1PMN - chain A; structure by X-ray diffraction, 2.20 A resolution.

# Chain A
Molecule: Mitogen-activated protein kinase 10
Source organism: Homo sapiens
Notes: EC 2.7.1.-
Reference sequence: P53779 (MK10_HUMAN); residue numbers follow UniProt; this construct covers 40-401
Chain sequence (364 residues; each row starts with the number of its first residue):
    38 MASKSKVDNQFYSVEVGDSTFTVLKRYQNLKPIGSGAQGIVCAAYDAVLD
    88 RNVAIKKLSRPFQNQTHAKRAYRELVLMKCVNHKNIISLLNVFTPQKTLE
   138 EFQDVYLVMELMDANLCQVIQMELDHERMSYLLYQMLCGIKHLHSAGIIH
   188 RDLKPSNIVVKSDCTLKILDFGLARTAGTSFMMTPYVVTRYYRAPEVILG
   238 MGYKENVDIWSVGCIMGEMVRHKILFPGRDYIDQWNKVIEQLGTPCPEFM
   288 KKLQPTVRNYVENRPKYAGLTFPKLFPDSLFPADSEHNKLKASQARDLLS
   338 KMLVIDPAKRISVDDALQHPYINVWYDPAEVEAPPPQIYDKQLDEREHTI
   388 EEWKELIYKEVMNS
Unresolved in the structure: 38-44, 212-216, 372-378, 401
Sequence notes: cloning artifact (38-39)
Residues lining bound ligands: 984 (cyclopropyl-{4-[5-(3,4-dichlorophenyl)-2-[(1-methyl)-piperidin]-4-yl-3-propyl-3H-imidazol-4-yl]-pyrimidin-2-yl}amine): Ile70, Gly71, Ser72, Gly73, Val78, Ala91, Ile92, Lys93, Ile124, Leu126, Leu144, Val145, Met146, Glu147, Leu148, Met149, Asp150, Ala151, Asn152, Gln155, Ser193, Asn194, Val196, Leu206
Curated features (UniProtKB/Swiss-Prot):
  - motif: Thr221 to Tyr223 (TXY)
  - active site: Asp189 (Proton acceptor)
  - binding site (ATP): Ile70 to Val78, Lys93
  - modified residue: Thr221 (Phosphothreonine), Tyr223 (Phosphotyrosine)
What the authors report for this chain:
  - binding site for 984: Ile70, Gly71 to Val78, Ala91, Lys93, Ile124, Leu144, Met146, Met149, Asp150 to Leu153, Gln155, Val196, Leu206
  - conformationally variable residues (side-chain flip): Met146
  - specificity-determining residues: Ile70, Gln155, Val196 (proposed by the authors, not directly observed)

# Overview
Chain A binds compound 984. UniProt lists active-site residue Asp189 and 10 ATP-binding residues. From the
paper: a binding site for 984 at Ile70, Gly71 and Ala91 among others; specificity determinants Ile70, Gln155
and Val196.
Chain A is Mitogen-activated protein kinase 10 (Homo sapiens); the structure, Crystal structure of JNK3 in
complex with an imidazole-pyrimidine inhibitor, was determined by X-ray diffraction together with 1PMU and
1PMV from the same study.
